6P19 - chains Q and R of the 9 polymer chains in the assembly; structure by electron microscopy, 3.80 A resolution.

== Chain Q ==
Molecule: Q protein
Organism: Phage 21
UniProt: Q9XJQ6 (Q9XJQ6_9CAUD); the construct has insertions or renumbered stretches relative to UniProt, so the offset changes along the chain: 2-23 = UniProt 2-23; 25-162 = UniProt 24-161
Amino-acid sequence (162 residues; numbered 1 to 162; the number before each row is that of its first residue):
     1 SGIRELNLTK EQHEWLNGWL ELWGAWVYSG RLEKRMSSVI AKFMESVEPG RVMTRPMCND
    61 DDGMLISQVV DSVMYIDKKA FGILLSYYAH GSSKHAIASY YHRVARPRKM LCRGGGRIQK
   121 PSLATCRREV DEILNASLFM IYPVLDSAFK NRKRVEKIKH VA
Unresolved in the structure: 1-6, 105-121
Differences from the reference sequence: expression tag (1); insertion (24); conflict Trp26 (His25 in Q9XJQ6), Val27 (Gly26 in Q9XJQ6), Tyr28 (Leu27 in Q9XJQ6), Val47 (Ile46 in Q9XJQ6)
Reported in the primary citation:
  - binding site for Transcribed RNA (chain R): Ser29, Thr54
  - conformationally variable residues (order/disorder transition): Ala105 to Pro121

== Chain R ==
Molecule: Transcribed RNA
Sequence (70 nucleotides; each row starts with the number of its first residue):
     1 AUAAGGUGGA GUUAGUGAGU GUUAAGUUGG AAGGGUGGGA UUUAAAUUUU GGGUGAGUGG
    61 UGGAGAGGUA
Unresolved in the structure: 1-54
Ion coordination: Mg2+: A70 (shared with 3 residues of chain D)

== How chain Q and chain R interact ==
Contacting residue pairs - 12 pairs, chain Q then chain R:
  Tyr28(Q) with A56(R), hydrogen bond to the phosphate
  Arg31(Q) with A56(R), salt bridge to the phosphate
  Met36(Q) with U58(R), base contact
  Ser37(Q) with U58(R), base contact
  Ser38(Q) with G59(R), base contact
  Val39(Q) with G59(R), base contact
  Lys42(Q) with U58(R), salt bridge to the phosphate
  Met53(Q) with A56(R), base contact
  Thr54(Q) with A56(R), hydrogen bond to the sugar; G57(R), phosphate contact
  Arg55(Q) with A56(R), hydrogen bond to the base
  His90(Q) with G55(R), salt bridge to the phosphate
Other interface residues (no listed pair), chain Q (15 interface residues in all): Ala25, Ser29, Met57, Gly91

== In short ==
Chain Q and chain R form an interface of 15 and 5 residues respectively; the contacts include 3 hydrogen bonds
and 3 salt bridges. Polar contacts include Arg55(Q)-A56(R), Thr54(Q)-A56(R) and Tyr28(Q)-A56(R). The paper
reports a binding site for Transcribed RNA (chain R) at Ser29(Q) and Thr54(Q); conformational variability at
Ala105(Q).
Chain Q is Q protein (Phage 21) and chain R is Transcribed RNA; the structure, Q21 transcription
antitermination complex: loaded complex, was determined by electron microscopy (same publication as 6P18,
6P1A, 6P1B and 6P1C).
